PDB entry 3UEF | X-ray diffraction, 2.45 A resolution | chains A and C of the 4 polymer chains in the assembly

# Chain A (and C)
Name: Baculoviral IAP repeat-containing protein 5
From: Homo sapiens
Notes: chain C of this document is another copy of the same molecule, construct and numbering; everything in this record applies to it too
UniProt: O15392 (BIRC5_HUMAN); residue numbers follow UniProt; this construct covers 1-142
Sequence (146 residues; row label = number of the first residue in the row; numbers below 1 keep their minus sign (Gly-3 is residue -3)):
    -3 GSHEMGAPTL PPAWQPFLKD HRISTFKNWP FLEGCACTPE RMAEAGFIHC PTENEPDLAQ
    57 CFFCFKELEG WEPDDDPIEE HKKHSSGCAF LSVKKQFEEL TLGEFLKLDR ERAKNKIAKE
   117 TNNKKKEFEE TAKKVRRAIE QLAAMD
Disordered / not traced: -3 to 4, 141-142 (chain C: -3 to 4, 142)
Differences from the reference sequence: expression tag (-3 to 0)
Bound ions: Zn2+: Cys57, Cys60, His77, Cys84
Curated features (UniProtKB/Swiss-Prot):
  - binding site (Zn(2+)): Cys57, Cys60, His77, Cys84
  - site: Glu126 (Interaction with FBXL7)
  - modified residue: Ser20 (Phosphoserine), Lys23 (N6-acetyllysine), Thr34 (Phosphothreonine), Thr48 (Phosphothreonine), Lys90 (N6-acetyllysine), Lys110 (N6-acetyllysine), Lys112 (N6-acetyllysine), Lys115 (N6-acetyllysine), Thr117 (Phosphothreonine), Lys121 (N6-acetyllysine), Lys129 (N6-acetyllysine)
  - natural variant: Lys129 (K129E: Loss of acetylation)
  - mutagenesis: Arg18 (R18A: Disrupts interaction with histone H3pT3, no effect on interaction with INCENP), Lys23 (K23R: Increases ubiquitination and blocks dissociation from centromeres; when associated with R-62; R-78 and R-79), Trp25 (W25A: Disrupts interaction with histone H3pT3, no effect on interaction with INCENP), Cys33 (C33R: Disrupts interaction with histone H3pT3, no effect on interaction with INCENP), Thr34 (T34A: Loss of LAMTOR5 binding; T34E: Higher affinity for LAMTOR5 binding), Thr48 (T48A/E: Localizes normally during mitosis but cannot support cell proliferation. Increased affinity for CDCA8/borealin), Cys57 (C57A: Disrupts interaction with histone H3pT3, no effect on interaction with INCENP), Lys62 (K62R: Increases ubiquitination and blocks dissociation from centromeres; when associated with R-23; R-78 and R-79), Glu65 (E65A: Almost abolishes RAN-binding. Does not disrupt binding to AURKB or CDCA8. Disrupts mitotic spindle assembly. Does not disrupt nuclear export), Trp67 (W67A: Disrupts interaction with histone H3pT3, no effect on interaction with INCENP), Asp70 (D70A: No change. Loss of interaction with AURKB; when associated with A-71), Asp71 (D71A: No change. Loss of interaction with AURKB; when associated with A-70), 7 further mutagenesis entries in UniProt
Reported in the primary citation:
  - mutagenesis - K62A, E65A, D70A/D71A, H80A: decreased localization

# Interface between chain A and chain C
Contacting residue pairs (23; chain A residue first):
  Pro7(A) - Pro7(C)  hydrophobic
  Trp10(A) - Thr5(C)
  Trp10(A) - Pro7(C)
  Trp10(A) - Trp10(C)  hydrophobic
  Phe93(A) - Leu98(C)
  Glu94(A) - Thr97(C)
  Glu94(A) - Leu98(C)
  Glu94(A) - Gly99(C)  hydrogen bond (backbone-backbone)
  Glu95(A) - Thr97(C)
  Leu96(A) - Thr97(C)
  Leu96(A) - Leu98(C)  hydrogen bond (backbone-backbone)
  Thr97(A) - Glu94(C)
  Thr97(A) - Glu95(C)
  Thr97(A) - Leu96(C)
  Thr97(A) - Thr97(C)
  Leu98(A) - Phe93(C)
  Leu98(A) - Glu94(C)
  Leu98(A) - Leu96(C)  hydrogen bond (backbone-backbone)
  Leu98(A) - Leu98(C)  hydrophobic
  Leu98(A) - Phe101(C)  hydrophobic
  Gly99(A) - Glu94(C)  hydrogen bond (backbone-backbone)
  Phe101(A) - Leu98(C)  hydrophobic
  Leu102(A) - Glu94(C)
Also at the interface, not in a pair above, chain A (13 interface residues in all): Thr5, Leu6
Also at the interface, not in a pair above, chain C (12 interface residues in all): Leu102

# In short
13 residues of chain A face 12 of chain C across their interface, with 4 hydrogen bonds. Backbone hydrogen
bonds pair Glu94(A)-Gly99(C) and Leu96(A)-Leu98(C). Curated annotation (UniProt) lists 4 Zn2+-binding residues
and 20 mutagenesis sites on chain A. The paper reports that K62A, E65A and D70A/D71A of chain A, among others,
reduce localization.
Both chains are Baculoviral IAP repeat-containing protein 5 (Homo sapiens). Entry 3UEF (Crystal structure of
human Survivin bound to histone H3 (C2 space group)) was determined by X-ray diffraction, deposited together
with 3UEC, 3UED and 3UEE.
